Entry 8OIJ (X-ray diffraction, 2.00 A resolution); this record covers chains A and C of the 4 polymer chains in the assembly.

# Chain A
Protein: Protein Smaug
From: Drosophila melanogaster
Reference sequence: Q23972 (SMG_DROME); numbering as in UniProt; present here: 73-155, 197-278
Amino-acid sequence (177 residues; numbered 61 to 278; 41 numbers in that range are skipped by the numbering (no residue carries them; nothing is unmodelled there); the number before each row is that of its first residue):
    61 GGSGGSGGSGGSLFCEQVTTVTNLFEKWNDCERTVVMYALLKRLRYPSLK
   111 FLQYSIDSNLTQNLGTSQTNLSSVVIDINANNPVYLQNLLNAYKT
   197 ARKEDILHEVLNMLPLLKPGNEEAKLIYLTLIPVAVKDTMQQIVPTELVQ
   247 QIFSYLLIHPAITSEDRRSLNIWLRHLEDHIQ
Not modelled in the structure: 61-72, 275-278
Differences from the reference sequence: expression tag (61-72)
Reported in the primary citation:
  - mutagenesis - S250E/L253E: abolished binding to Protein smoothened (chain C)

# Chain C
Protein: Protein smoothened
From: Drosophila melanogaster
Reference sequence: P91682 (SMO_DROME); numbering as in UniProt (aligned over 970-1003)
Amino-acid sequence (35 residues; row label = number of the first residue in the row):
   969 SVPSYGEDELQQAMRLLNAASRQRTEAANEDFGGT
Not modelled in the structure: 969-975, 990-1003
Differences from the reference sequence: expression tag (969)
Reported in the primary citation:
  - mutagenesis - L978E/L984E/L985E: abolished binding to Protein Smaug (chain A)

# How chain A and chain C interact
Residue-residue contacts (22):
  Cys91(A) - Leu985(C)  hydrophobic
  Glu92(A) - Leu985(C)
  Val95(A) - Met982(C)  hydrophobic
  Val95(A) - Leu985(C)  hydrophobic
  Ala99(A) - Leu978(C)  hydrophobic
  Glu243(A) - Ala988(C)
  Gln246(A) - Ala987(C)
  Gln246(A) - Ala988(C)
  Phe249(A) - Leu984(C)  hydrophobic
  Ser250(A) - Ala981(C)  hydrogen bond (side chain-backbone)
  Ser250(A) - Leu984(C)
  Ser250(A) - Leu985(C)
  Leu253(A) - Glu977(C)
  Leu253(A) - Gln980(C)
  Leu253(A) - Ala981(C)
  Leu253(A) - Leu984(C)  hydrophobic
  Ile254(A) - Leu978(C)  hydrophobic
  Arg263(A) - Glu977(C)
  Leu270(A) - Gln980(C)
  Leu270(A) - Leu984(C)  hydrophobic
  Leu273(A) - Leu984(C)
  Glu274(A) - Gln980(C)
Other interface residues (no listed pair), chain A (17 interface residues in all): Tyr98, Gln247, Asn267
Other interface residues (no listed pair), chain C (10 interface residues in all): Ser989
The authors on this interface:
  - hot spots on chain C (mutagenesis) - L978E/L984E/L985E: abolished binding to Protein Smaug (chain A)

# In short
17 residues of chain A face 10 of chain C across their interface, with 1 hydrogen bond. Its one
hydrogen-bonded contact is Ser250(A)-Ala981(C). The paper reports that S250E/L253E of chain A abolish binding
to Protein smoothened (chain C); L978E/L984E/L985E of chain C abolish binding to Protein Smaug (chain A).
Chain A is Protein Smaug and chain C is Protein smoothened, both from Drosophila melanogaster; the structure,
Drosophila Smaug-Smoothened complex, was determined by X-ray diffraction.
